8JNF - chains A and J of the 16 polymer chains in the assembly; structure by electron microscopy, 6.91 A resolution (low resolution: residue-level contacts below are approximate; hydrogen-bond / salt-bridge calls are withheld).

# Chain A
Molecule: Histone H3.1
Organism: Homo sapiens
UniProtKB: P68431 (H31_HUMAN); residues 0-135 here correspond to UniProt positions 1-136 (UniProt number = residue number + 1)
Chain sequence (139 residues; numbered -3 to 135; the number before each row is that of its first residue; numbers below 1 keep their minus sign (Gly-3 is residue -3)):
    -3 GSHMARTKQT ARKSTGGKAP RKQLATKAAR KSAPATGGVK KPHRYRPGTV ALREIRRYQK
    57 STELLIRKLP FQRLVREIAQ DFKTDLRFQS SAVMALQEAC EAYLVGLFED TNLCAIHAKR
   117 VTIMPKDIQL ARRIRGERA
Not modelled in the structure: -3 to 37, 134-135
Construct notes: expression tag (-3 to -1)
Swiss-Prot annotation at these positions:
  - modified residue: Arg2 (Asymmetric dimethylarginine), Thr3 (Phosphothreonine), Lys4 (Allysine), Gln5 (5-glutamyl dopamine), Thr6 (Phosphothreonine), Arg8 (Citrulline), Lys9 (N6,N6,N6-trimethyllysine), Ser10 (ADP-ribosylserine), Thr11 (Phosphothreonine), Lys14 (N6-(2-hydroxyisobutyryl)lysine), Arg17 (Asymmetric dimethylarginine), Lys18 (N6-(2-hydroxyisobutyryl)lysine), Lys23 (N6-(2-hydroxyisobutyryl)lysine), Arg26 (Citrulline), Lys27 (N6,N6,N6-trimethyllysine), Ser28 (ADP-ribosylserine), Lys36 (N6,N6,N6-trimethyllysine), Lys37 (N6-methyllysine), Tyr41 (Phosphotyrosine), Lys56 (N6,N6,N6-trimethyllysine) and 8 more in UniProt
  - lipidation: Lys18 (N6-decanoyllysine)

# Chain J
Molecule: 153-nt DNA strand
Organism: synthetic construct
Sequence (153 nucleotides; row label = number of the first residue in the row; numbers below 1 keep their minus sign (DT-29 is residue -29)):
   -29 TGGCCGTTTT CGTTGTTTTT TTCTGTCTCG TGCCTGGTGT CTTGGGTGTA ATCCCCTTGG
    31 CGGTTAAAAC GCGGGGGACA GCGCGTACGT GCGTTTAAGC GGTGCTAGAG CTGTCTACGA
    91 CCAATTGAGC GGCCTCGGCA CCGGGATTCT GAT
Not modelled in the structure: -29 to 0

# How chain A and chain J interact
Residue-residue contacts (26; chain A residue first):
  Arg40(A) with DG43(J); DG121(J); DA122(J)
  Tyr41(A) with DT120(J); DG121(J)
  Arg42(A) with DG46(J); DG121(J)
  Pro43(A) with DG46(J)
  Thr45(A) with DT120(J); DG121(J)
  Arg63(A) with DA37(J); DA38(J)
  Arg72(A) with DT28(J)
  Arg83(A) with DT27(J); DT28(J)
  Phe84(A) with DT27(J); DT28(J)
  Lys115(A) with DA48(J)
  Arg116(A) with DA48(J); DC49(J)
  Val117(A) with DG47(J); DA48(J)
  Thr118(A) with DG47(J); DA48(J)
  Met120(A) with DA48(J); DC49(J)
Interface residues without a listed pair, chain A (19 interface residues in all): His39, Leu82, Gln85, Ser86, Lys122
Interface residues without a listed pair, chain J (13 interface residues in all): DG45

# Summary
The interface between chain A and chain J involves 19 residues on one side and 13 on the other.
Here chain A is Histone H3.1 (Homo sapiens) and chain J is a 153-nt DNA strand (synthetic construct). Entry
8JNF (The cryo-EM structure of the RAD51 filament bound to the nucleosome) was determined by electron
microscopy, deposited together with 8JND, 8JNE, 8XBT, 8XBU and 8XBW.
